4FRI - chain A; structure by X-ray diffraction, 2.30 A resolution.

[Chain A]
Protein: Beta-secretase 1
Source organism: Homo sapiens
Notes: EC 3.4.23.46; fragment: catalytic domain
UniProtKB: P56817 (BACE1_HUMAN); residues -18 to 392 here correspond to UniProt positions 43-453 (UniProt number = residue number + 61)
Chain sequence (411 residues; numbered -18 to 392; the number before each row is that of its first residue; numbers below 1 keep their minus sign (Leu-18 is residue -18)):
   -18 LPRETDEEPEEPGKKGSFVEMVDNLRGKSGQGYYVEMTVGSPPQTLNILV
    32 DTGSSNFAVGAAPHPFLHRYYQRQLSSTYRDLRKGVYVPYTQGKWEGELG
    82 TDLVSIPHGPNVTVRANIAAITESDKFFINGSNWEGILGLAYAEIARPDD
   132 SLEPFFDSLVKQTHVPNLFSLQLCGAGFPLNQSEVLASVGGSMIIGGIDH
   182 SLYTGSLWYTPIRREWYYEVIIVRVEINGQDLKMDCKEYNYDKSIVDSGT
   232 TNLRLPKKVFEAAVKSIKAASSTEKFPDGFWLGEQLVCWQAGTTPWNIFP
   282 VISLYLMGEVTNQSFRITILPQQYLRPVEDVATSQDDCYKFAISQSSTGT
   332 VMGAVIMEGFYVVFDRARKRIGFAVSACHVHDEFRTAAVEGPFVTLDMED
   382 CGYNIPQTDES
Disordered / not traced: -18 to -2, 158-167, 312-317, 387-392
Construct notes: engineered mutation Lys-5 (Arg56 in P56817), Lys-4 (Arg57 in P56817)
Cystine bridges: Cys155-Cys359, Cys217-Cys382, Cys269-Cys319
Small-molecule neighbours: DWA ((4R)-4-[3-(2-fluoropyridin-3-yl)phenyl]-4-(4-methoxyphenyl)-4,5-dihydro-1,3-oxazol-2-amine): Gly11, Gln12, Gly13, Leu30, Asp32, Gly34, Ser35, Asn37, Val69, Tyr71, Trp76, Phe108, Ile110, Trp115, Ile118, Arg128, Asp228, Gly230, Thr231, Thr232

[In short]
Ligands of chain A: compound DWA.
Chain A is Beta-secretase 1 (Homo sapiens); the structure, Crystal structure of BACE1 in complex with
biarylspiro aminooxazoline 6, was determined by X-ray diffraction, deposited together with 4FRJ and 4FRK.
